7OE0 - chains A and C of the 20 polymer chains in the assembly; structure by electron microscopy, 2.69 A resolution.

== Chain A ==
Molecule: 16S rRNA
Source organism: Escherichia coli BW25113
Sequence (1542 nucleotides; each row starts with the number of its first residue):
     1 AAAUUGAAGA GUUUGAUCAU GGCUCAGAUU GAACGCUGGC GGCAGGCCUA ACACAUGCAA
    61 GUCGAACGGU AACAGGAAGA AGCUUGCUUC UUUGCUGACG AGUGGCGGAC GGGUGAGUAA
   121 UGUCUGGGAA ACUGCCUGAU GGAGGGGGAU AACUACUGGA AACGGUAGCU AAUACCGCAU
   181 AACGUCGCAA GACCAAAGAG GGGGACCUUC GGGCCUCUUG CCAUCGGAUG UGCCCAGAUG
   241 GGAUUAGCUA GUAGGUGGGG UAACGGCUCA CCUAGGCGAC GAUCCCUAGC UGGUCUGAGA
   301 GGAUGACCAG CCACACUGGA ACUGAGACAC GGUCCAGACU CCUACGGGAG GCAGCAGUGG
   361 GGAAUAUUGC ACAAUGGGCG CAAGCCUGAU GCAGCCAUGC CGCGUGUAUG AAGAAGGCCU
   421 UCGGGUUGUA AAGUACUUUC AGCGGGGAGG AAGGGAGUAA AGUUAAUACC UUUGCUCAUU
   481 GACGUUACCC GCAGAAGAAG CACCGGCUAA CUCCGUGCCA GCAGCCGCGG UAAUACGGAG
   541 GGUGCAAGCG UUAAUCGGAA UUACUGGGCG UAAAGCGCAC GCAGGCGGUU UGUUAAGUCA
   601 GAUGUGAAAU CCCCGGGCUC AACCUGGGAA CUGCAUCUGA UACUGGCAAG CUUGAGUCUC
   661 GUAGAGGGGG GUAGAAUUCC AGGUGUAGCG GUGAAAUGCG UAGAGAUCUG GAGGAAUACC
   721 GGUGGCGAAG GCGGCCCCCU GGACGAAGAC UGACGCUCAG GUGCGAAAGC GUGGGGAGCA
   781 AACAGGAUUA GAUACCCUGG UAGUCCACGC CGUAAACGAU GUCGACUUGG AGGUUGUGCC
   841 CUUGAGGCGU GGCUUCCGGA GCUAACGCGU UAAGUCGACC GCCUGGGGAG UACGGCCGCA
   901 AGGUUAAAAC UCAAAUGAAU UGACGGGGGC CCGCACAAGC GGUGGAGCAU GUGGUUUAAU
   961 UCGAUGCAAC GCGAAGAACC UUACCUGGUC UUGACAUCCA CGGAAGUUUU CAGAGAUGAG
  1021 AAUGUGCCUU CGGGAACCGU GAGACAGGUG CUGCAUGGCU GUCGUCAGCU CGUGUUGUGA
  1081 AAUGUUGGGU UAAGUCCCGC AACGAGCGCA ACCCUUAUCC UUUGUUGCCA GCGGUCCGGC
  1141 CGGGAACUCA AAGGAGACUG CCAGUGAUAA ACUGGAGGAA GGUGGGGAUG ACGUCAAGUC
  1201 AUCAUGGCCC UUACGACCAG GGCUACACAC GUGCUACAAU GGCGCAUACA AAGAGAAGCG
  1261 ACCUCGCGAG AGCAAGCGGA CCUCAUAAAG UGCGUCGUAG UCCGGAUUGG AGUCUGCAAC
  1321 UCGACUCCAU GAAGUCGGAA UCGCUAGUAA UCGUGGAUCA GAAUGCCACG GUGAAUACGU
  1381 UCCCGGGCCU UGUACACACC GCCCGUCACA CCAUGGGAGU GGGUUGCAAA AGAAGUAGGU
  1441 AGCUUAACCU UCGGGAGGGC GCUUACCACU UUGUGAUUCA UGACUGGGGU GAAGUCGUAA
  1501 CAAGGUAACC GUAGGGGAAC CUGCGGUUGG AUCACCUCCU UA
Unresolved in the structure: 1-4, 1398-1408, 1494-1498, 1531-1542
Reported in the primary citation:
  - conformationally variable residues (order/disorder transition): A1398 to U1406, U1495 to U1498

== Chain C ==
Protein: 30S ribosomal protein S3
Source organism: Escherichia coli BW25113
Reference sequence: A0A6D2XYP0 (A0A6D2XYP0_ECOLI); residues 1-232 here correspond to UniProt positions 2-233 (UniProt number = residue number + 1)
Sequence (232 residues; row label = number of the first residue in the row):
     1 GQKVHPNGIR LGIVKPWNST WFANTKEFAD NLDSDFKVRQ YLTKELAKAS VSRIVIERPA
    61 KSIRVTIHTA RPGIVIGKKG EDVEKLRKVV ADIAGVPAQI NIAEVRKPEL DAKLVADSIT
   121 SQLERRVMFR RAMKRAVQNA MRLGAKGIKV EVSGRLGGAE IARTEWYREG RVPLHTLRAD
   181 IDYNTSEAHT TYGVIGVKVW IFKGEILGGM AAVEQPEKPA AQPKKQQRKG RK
Unresolved in the structure: 207-232

== How chain A and chain C interact ==
Pairs across the interface - 69 pairs, chain A then chain C:
  A1055(A) with Arg-155(C), hydrogen bond to the base; Glu-160(C), hydrogen bond to the sugar; Gly-193(C), base contact
  U1056(A) with Gly-154(C), phosphate contact; Arg-155(C), sugar contact; Glu-160(C), phosphate contact; Ile-161(C), phosphate contact; Ala-162(C), hydrogen bond to the phosphate; Val-194(C), hydrogen bond to the sugar
  G1057(A) with Ser-153(C), phosphate contact; Gly-154(C), sugar contact; Glu-187(C), sugar contact; Val-194(C), sugar contact; Gly-196(C), hydrogen bond to the phosphate
  G1058(A) with Ser-153(C), hydrogen bond to the phosphate; Gly-196(C), phosphate contact; Lys-198(C), salt bridge to the phosphate
  C1059(A) with Lys-198(C), salt bridge to the phosphate
  U1060(A) with Gly-1(C), base contact
  G1061(A) with Gly-1(C), hydrogen bond to the phosphate
  U1062(A) with Gly-1(C), base contact; Gln-2(C), base contact
  G1106(A) with Arg-168(C), sugar contact; Gly-170(C), sugar contact; Arg-171(C), salt bridge to the phosphate; Val-172(C), phosphate contact
  C1107(A) with Arg-168(C), hydrogen bond to the sugar; Arg-171(C), salt bridge to the phosphate; Val-172(C), hydrogen bond to the phosphate; Pro-173(C), phosphate contact
  G1108(A) with Val-172(C), phosphate contact; Pro-173(C), phosphate contact; Leu-174(C), hydrogen bond to the phosphate; His-175(C), salt bridge to the phosphate
  C1109(A) with His-175(C), salt bridge to the phosphate
  A1111(A) with His-175(C), hydrogen bond to the base; Thr-176(C), hydrogen bond to the base
  C1112(A) with His-175(C), hydrogen bond to the base; Thr-176(C), base contact; Leu-177(C), hydrogen bond to the base; Arg-178(C), hydrogen bond to the sugar
  C1113(A) with Ile-13(C), sugar contact; Leu-177(C), base contact
  A1188(A) with Ile-9(C), sugar contact; Leu-177(C), base contact
  U1189(A) with Val-4(C), phosphate contact; Ile-9(C), sugar contact
  G1190(A) with Gln-2(C), hydrogen bond to the sugar; Lys-3(C), phosphate contact; Val-4(C), hydrogen bond to the phosphate; His-175(C), sugar contact
  A1191(A) with Gln-2(C), phosphate contact; Lys-3(C), salt bridge to the phosphate
  C1192(A) with Gln-2(C), phosphate contact; Lys-3(C), salt bridge to the phosphate; Trp-166(C), hydrogen bond to the phosphate
  G1193(A) with Gln-2(C), hydrogen bond to the base; Trp-166(C), hydrogen bond to the phosphate
  U1194(A) with Gln-2(C), hydrogen bond to the base
  A1196(A) with Ile-161(C), base contact
  A1204(A) with Glu-187(C), hydrogen bond to the sugar; His-189(C), hydrogen bond to the sugar
  U1205(A) with His-189(C), sugar contact; Gly-193(C), sugar contact; Val-194(C), sugar contact
  G1206(A) with Thr-191(C), sugar contact; Gly-193(C), hydrogen bond to the sugar
  A1256(A) with Lys-26(C), salt bridge to the phosphate
  G1278(A) with Lys-26(C), base contact
Also at the interface, not in a pair above, chain A (31 interface residues in all): C1063, U1065, A1110
Also at the interface, not in a pair above, chain C (36 interface residues in all): Tyr-183, Thr-190, Tyr-192, Ile-195, Val-197

== Summary ==
Chain A and chain C form an interface of 31 and 36 residues respectively, with 24 hydrogen bonds and 9 salt
bridges. Polar contacts include A1055(A)/Arg-155(C), A1111(A)/His-175(C) and A1111(A)/Thr-176(C). The paper
reports conformational variability at A1398(A) and U1495(A).
Here chain A is 16S rRNA and chain C is 30S ribosomal protein S3, both from Escherichia coli BW25113. Entry
7OE0 (E. coli pre-30S delta rbfA ribosomal subunit class F) was determined by electron microscopy together
with 7OE1 and 7OI0 from the same study.
